PDB entry 6GPK | X-ray diffraction, 1.47 A resolution | chains A and B of the 4 polymer chains in the assembly

[Chain A (and B)]
Name: GDP-mannose 4,6 dehydratase
Organism: Homo sapiens
Notes: EC 4.2.1.47; chain B of this document is another copy of the same molecule, construct and numbering; everything in this record applies to it too
UniProt: O60547 (GMDS_HUMAN); residue numbers follow UniProt; this construct covers 23-372
Sequence (373 residues; row label = number of the first residue in the row; numbering starts at 0):
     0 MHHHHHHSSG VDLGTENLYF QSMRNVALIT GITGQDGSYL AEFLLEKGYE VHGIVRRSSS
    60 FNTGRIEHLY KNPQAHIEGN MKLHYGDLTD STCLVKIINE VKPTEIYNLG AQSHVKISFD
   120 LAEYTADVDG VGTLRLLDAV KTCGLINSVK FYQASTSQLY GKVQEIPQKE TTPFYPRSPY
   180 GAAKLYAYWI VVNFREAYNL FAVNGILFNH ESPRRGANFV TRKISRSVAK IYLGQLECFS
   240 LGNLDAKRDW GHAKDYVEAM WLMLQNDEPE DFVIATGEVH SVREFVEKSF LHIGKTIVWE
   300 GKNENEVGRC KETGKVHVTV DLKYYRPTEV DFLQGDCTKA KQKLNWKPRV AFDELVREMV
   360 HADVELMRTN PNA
Disordered / not traced: 0-22
Differences from the reference sequence: initiating methionine (0); expression tag (1-22); engineered mutation Gln157 (Glu in O60547)
Small-molecule neighbours:
  - guanosine-5'-diphosphate-alpha-D-mannose (GDD): Ser112, His113, Val114, Thr155, Ser156, Gln157, Tyr179, Leu206, Asn208, Arg214, Asn217, Phe218, Val219, Lys222, Ser239, Leu240, Gly241, Asn242, Ala245, Arg247, Val281, Tyr323, Arg325, Glu328, Val329, Leu332
  - NADP (NAP; NADP nicotinamide-adenine-dinucleotide phosphate), molecule 1: Gly30, Ile31, Thr32, Gly33, Gln34, Asp35, Gly36, Arg55, Asn61, Asp86, Leu87, Leu108, Gly109, Ala110, Gln111, Ser112, Tyr123, Val127, Ala153, Ser154, Thr155, Tyr179, Lys183, Leu206, Phe207, Asn208, His209, Glu210, Arg214
  - NADP (NAP), molecule 2: Arg56, Ser57, Ser58

[Interface between chain A and chain B]
Pairs across the interface - 62 pairs, chain A then chain B:
  Thr32(A) - Ser58(B)
  Gly33(A) - Ser58(B)
  Arg55(A) - Arg55(B)
  Arg55(A) - Arg56(B)  hydrogen bond (side chain-backbone)
  Arg56(A) - Arg55(B)  hydrogen bond (backbone-side chain)
  Arg56(A) - Ala110(B)
  Arg56(A) - Gln111(B)
  Arg56(A) - Ser112(B)  hydrogen bond
  Arg56(A) - Ile116(B)
  Arg56(A) - Phe218(B)
  Ser58(A) - Thr32(B)
  Ser58(A) - Gly33(B)
  Ser58(A) - Arg64(B)  hydrogen bond (backbone-side chain)
  Ser59(A) - Arg64(B)  hydrogen bond
  Phe60(A) - Ala216(B)  hydrophobic
  Phe60(A) - Arg225(B)
  Phe60(A) - Ala372(B)
  Arg64(A) - Ser58(B)  hydrogen bond (side chain-backbone)
  Arg64(A) - Ser59(B)
  Glu66(A) - Asn371(B)
  Pro72(A) - Asn371(B)
  Gln73(A) - Lys229(B)  hydrogen bond (backbone-side chain)
  Gln73(A) - Gln234(B)
  Gln73(A) - Pro370(B)
  Ala74(A) - Leu235(B)  hydrophobic
  His75(A) - Asn371(B)
  Tyr84(A) - Ile116(B)
  Tyr84(A) - Asn217(B)
  Asp86(A) - Tyr123(B)
  Thr88(A) - Tyr123(B)
  Asp89(A) - Leu120(B)
  Asp89(A) - Glu122(B)
  Asp89(A) - Tyr123(B)  hydrogen bond (side chain-backbone)
  Ser90(A) - Glu122(B)
  Thr91(A) - Glu122(B)  hydrogen bond
  Cys92(A) - Asp119(B)
  Ala110(A) - Arg56(B)
  Gln111(A) - Arg56(B)
  Ser112(A) - Arg56(B)  hydrogen bond
  Ile116(A) - Arg56(B)
  Ile116(A) - Tyr84(B)
  Asp119(A) - Cys92(B)
  Asp119(A) - Lys95(B)
  Leu120(A) - Gly85(B)
  Leu120(A) - Asp89(B)
  Glu122(A) - Asp89(B)
  Glu122(A) - Ser90(B)
  Glu122(A) - Thr91(B)  hydrogen bond
  Tyr123(A) - Asp86(B)
  Tyr123(A) - Thr88(B)
  Tyr123(A) - Asp89(B)  hydrogen bond (backbone-side chain)
  Asn217(A) - Tyr84(B)
  Phe218(A) - Arg56(B)
  Arg225(A) - His75(B)
  Lys229(A) - Gln73(B)  hydrogen bond (side chain-backbone)
  Gln234(A) - Gln73(B)
  Leu235(A) - Ala74(B)  hydrophobic
  Pro370(A) - Gln73(B)
  Asn371(A) - Glu66(B)
  Asn371(A) - Pro72(B)
  Asn371(A) - Gln73(B)  hydrogen bond (side chain-backbone)
  Asn371(A) - His75(B)  hydrogen bond (backbone-side chain)
Interface residues without a listed pair, chain A (41 interface residues in all): Ser57, Asn61, Gly85, Ala121, Gly215
Interface residues without a listed pair, chain B (44 interface residues in all): Ser57, Asn61, His113, Ala121, Gly215

[In short]
41 residues of chain A face 44 of chain B across their interface, with 15 hydrogen bonds. Polar contacts
include Arg55(A)-Arg56(B), Arg56(A)-Ser112(B) and Ser58(A)-Arg64(B). Chain A binds NADP and
guanosine-5'-diphosphate-alpha-D-mannose.
Chain A and chain B are both GDP-mannose 4,6 dehydratase (Homo sapiens); the structure, Crystal structure of
human GDP-D-mannose 4,6-dehydratase (E157Q) in complex with GDP-Man, was determined by X-ray diffraction
together with 6Q94, 6GPJ and 6GPL from the same study.
